PDB entry 9HVL | electron microscopy, 2.71 A resolution | chains A and H of the 4 polymer chains in the assembly

[Chain A]
Name: Glutamate carboxypeptidase 2
Organism: Homo sapiens
Notes: EC 3.4.17.21
UniProt: Q04609 (FOLH1_HUMAN); residue numbers follow UniProt; this construct covers 56-750
Amino-acid sequence (695 residues; numbered 56 to 750; the number before each row is that of its first residue):
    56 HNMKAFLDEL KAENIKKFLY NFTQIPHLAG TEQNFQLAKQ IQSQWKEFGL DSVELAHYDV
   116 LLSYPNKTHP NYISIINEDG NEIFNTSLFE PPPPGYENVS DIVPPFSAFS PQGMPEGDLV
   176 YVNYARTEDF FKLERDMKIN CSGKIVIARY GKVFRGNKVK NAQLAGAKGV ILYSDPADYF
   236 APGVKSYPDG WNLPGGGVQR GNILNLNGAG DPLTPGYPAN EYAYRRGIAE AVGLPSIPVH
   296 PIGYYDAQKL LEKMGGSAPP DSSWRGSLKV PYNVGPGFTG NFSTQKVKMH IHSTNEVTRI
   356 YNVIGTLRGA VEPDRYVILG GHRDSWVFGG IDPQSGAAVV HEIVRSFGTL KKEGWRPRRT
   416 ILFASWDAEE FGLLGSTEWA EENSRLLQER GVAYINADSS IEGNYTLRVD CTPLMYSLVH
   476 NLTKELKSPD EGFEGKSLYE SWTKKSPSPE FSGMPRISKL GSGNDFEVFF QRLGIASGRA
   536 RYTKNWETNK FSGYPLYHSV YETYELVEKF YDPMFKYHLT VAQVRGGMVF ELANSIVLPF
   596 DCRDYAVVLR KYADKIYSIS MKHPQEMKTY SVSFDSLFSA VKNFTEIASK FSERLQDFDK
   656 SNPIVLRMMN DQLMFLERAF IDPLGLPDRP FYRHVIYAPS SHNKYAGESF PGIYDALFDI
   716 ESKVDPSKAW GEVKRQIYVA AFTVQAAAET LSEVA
Swiss-Prot annotation at these positions:
  - active site: Glu424 (Nucleophile), Ser628 (Charge relay system), Asp666 (Charge relay system), His689 (Charge relay system)
  - binding site (substrate): Arg210, Asn257, Glu424, Ser517, Gly518, Asn519, Arg534 to Arg536, Tyr552, His553, Lys699, Tyr700
  - binding site (Ca(2+)): Thr269, Tyr272, Glu433, Glu436
  - binding site (Zn(2+)): His377, Asp387, Glu425, Asp453, His553
  - glycosylation (N-linked (GlcNAc...) asparagine): Asn76, Asn121, Asn140, Asn153, Asn195, Asn336, Asn459, Asn476, Asn638
  - natural variant: His475 (H475Y: Correlates with lower folate and higher homocysteine levels)
  - mutagenesis: Asn76 (N76A: Loss of glycosylation. Reduces enzyme activity), Asn121 (N121A: Loss of glycosylation. Severely reduced enzyme activity), Asn140 (N140A: Loss of glycosylation. Severely reduced enzyme activity), Asn153 (N153A: Loss of glycosylation. Severely reduced enzyme activity), Asn195 (N195A: Loss of glycosylation. Severely reduced enzyme activity), Asn336 (N336A: Loss of glycosylation. Reduces enzyme activity), His377 (H377A/G/Q: Complete loss of activity), Asp379 (D379E/N: Complete loss of activity), Asp387 (D387E/L: Complete loss of activity; D387N: No effect on enzyme activity), Pro388 (P388A: No effect on enzyme activity), Glu424 (E424A: Complete loss of activity; E424D: Reduces enzyme activity; E424Q: Reduces enzyme activity), Glu425 (E425Q/D: Complete loss of activity), 6 further mutagenesis entries in UniProt
Covalently attached groups: N-acetylglucosamine (NAG) linked to Asn121, Asn140, Asn459
Metal / ion sites: Ca2+: Thr269, Tyr272, Glu433, Glu436; Zn2+ site 1: His377, Asp387, Asp453; Zn2+ site 2: Asp387, Glu425, His553

[Chain H]
Name: Nanobody 37
Organism: Camelus dromedarius
Notes: antibody fragment or engineered binder
Amino-acid sequence (115 residues; each row starts with the number of its first residue; note: 6 numbers in that range are skipped by the numbering (no residue carries them; nothing is unmodelled there)):
     2 VQLQESGG
    16 GSLRLSCARS GWPYSTYSMN WFRQAPGKER EAVAGISSTM SGIIFAESKA GQFTISQDNA
    76 KNTVYLQMNN LKPEDTAIYY CAARRDYSLS SSSDDFDYWG QGTQVTV
Disulfides: Cys22-Cys96
Ligand contacts: N-acetylglucosamine (NAG; 2-acetamido-2-deoxy-beta-D-glucopyranose): Gly57, Ile58, Ile59, Thr69, Ile70

[How chain A and chain H interact]
Pairs across the interface - 33 pairs, chain A then chain H:
  Asn136(A) - Ala65(H)
  Asn136(A) - Gly66(H)
  Ile138(A) - Ile58(H)
  Ile138(A) - Ile59(H)  hydrogen bond (backbone-backbone)
  Ile138(A) - Glu62(H)
  Ile138(A) - Ala65(H)  hydrophobic
  Phe139(A) - Gly57(H)
  Phe139(A) - Ile58(H)  hydrophobic
  Asn140(A) - Ser56(H)
  Asn140(A) - Gly57(H)  hydrogen bond (backbone-backbone)
  Thr141(A) - Ser56(H)
  Ser142(A) - Thr54(H)  hydrogen bond
  Ser142(A) - Ser56(H)  hydrogen bond
  Leu143(A) - Thr54(H)  hydrogen bond (backbone-backbone)
  Leu143(A) - Met55(H)  hydrophobic
  Phe144(A) - Ser53(H)
  Phe144(A) - Thr54(H)
  Phe144(A) - Met55(H)  hydrophobic
  Pro146(A) - Thr54(H)
  Pro146(A) - Tyr102(H)  hydrophobic
  Glu152(A) - Ser30(H)  hydrogen bond
  Pro249(A) - Tyr102(H)
  Gly250(A) - Tyr102(H)  hydrogen bond (backbone-side chain)
  Gly251(A) - Tyr102(H)  hydrogen bond (backbone-side chain)
  Tyr300(A) - Asp101(H)  hydrogen bond
  Tyr300(A) - Tyr102(H)  hydrophobic
  Tyr300(A) - Ser103(H)
  Asp301(A) - Ser56(H)
  Lys304(A) - Ile58(H)
  Lys304(A) - Leu104(H)  hydrogen bond (side chain-backbone)
  Lys308(A) - Glu62(H)  salt bridge
  Phe337(A) - Glu62(H)
  Gln340(A) - Glu62(H)  hydrogen bond
Other interface residues (no listed pair), chain A (22 interface residues in all): Asn132, Glu145, Tyr556
Other interface residues (no listed pair), chain H (17 interface residues in all): Thr31, Phe60

[In short]
The interface between chain A and chain H involves 22 residues on one side and 17 on the other, with 11
hydrogen bonds and 1 salt bridge. Polar contacts include Lys308(A)-Glu62(H), Ser142(A)-Thr54(H) and
Ser142(A)-Ser56(H). Ligands of chain H: N-acetylglucosamine.
Chain A is Glutamate carboxypeptidase 2 (Homo sapiens) and chain H is Nanobody 37 (Camelus dromedarius); the
structure, PSMA in complex with nanobody 37, was determined by electron microscopy, deposited together with
9HLW, 9HVI and 9HVK.
